Entry 8VES (electron microscopy, 3.22 A resolution); this record covers chains E and F of the 7 polymer chains in the assembly.

== Chain E (and F) ==
Name: Endoribonuclease YicC
Organism: Escherichia coli
Notes: EC 3.1.26.-; chain F of this document is another copy of the same molecule, construct and numbering; everything in this record applies to it too
UniProt: P23839 (YICC_ECOLI); numbering as in UniProt (aligned over 1-287)
Amino-acid sequence (289 residues; each row starts with the number of its first residue; numbers below 1 keep their minus sign (Gly-1 is residue -1)):
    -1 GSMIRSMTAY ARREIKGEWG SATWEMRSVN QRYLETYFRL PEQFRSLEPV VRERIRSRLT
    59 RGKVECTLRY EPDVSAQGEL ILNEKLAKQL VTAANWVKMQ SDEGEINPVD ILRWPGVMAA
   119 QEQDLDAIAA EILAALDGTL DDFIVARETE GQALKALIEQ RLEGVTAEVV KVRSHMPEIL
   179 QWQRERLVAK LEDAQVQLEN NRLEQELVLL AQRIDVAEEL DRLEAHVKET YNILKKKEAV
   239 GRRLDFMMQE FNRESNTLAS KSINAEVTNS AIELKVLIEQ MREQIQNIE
Not modelled in the structure: -1 to 0 (chain F: -1 to 0, 193-200)
Differences from the reference sequence: expression tag (-1 to 0)

== Interface between chain E and chain F ==
Contacting residue pairs - 87 pairs, chain E then chain F:
  Tyr8(E) - Arg43(F)  hydrogen bond (side chain-backbone)
  Tyr8(E) - Ser44(F)
  Tyr8(E) - Pro47(F)
  Glu23(E) - Arg43(F)
  Arg25(E) - Glu46(F)  salt bridge
  Val27(E) - Arg50(F)
  Arg37(E) - Arg43(F)
  Arg67(E) - Glu40(F)  salt bridge
  Val72(E) - Leu84(F)  hydrophobic
  Ser73(E) - Lys83(F)  hydrogen bond (backbone-side chain)
  Ser73(E) - Leu84(F)
  Ser73(E) - Gln87(F)
  Ala74(E) - Lys83(F)
  Ala74(E) - Gln87(F)
  Gly76(E) - Gln87(F)  hydrogen bond (backbone-side chain)
  Leu78(E) - Gln87(F)
  Leu78(E) - Leu88(F)  hydrophobic
  Glu82(E) - Trp94(F)
  Ala85(E) - Trp94(F)  hydrophobic
  Lys86(E) - Trp94(F)
  Lys86(E) - Gln98(F)
  Lys96(E) - Glu101(F)  salt bridge
  Gly102(E) - Glu101(F)
  Glu103(E) - Glu101(F)
  Glu103(E) - Gly102(F)  hydrogen bond (side chain-backbone)
  Ile104(E) - Glu101(F)  hydrogen bond (backbone-side chain)
  Ile104(E) - Gly102(F)
  Asn105(E) - Glu103(F)
  Pro106(E) - Ala92(F)
  Pro106(E) - Lys96(F)
  Pro106(E) - Glu103(F)
  Val107(E) - Ile104(F)  hydrophobic
  Val107(E) - Asp108(F)
  Ile109(E) - Val95(F)  hydrophobic
  Leu110(E) - Ala91(F)
  Leu110(E) - Ala92(F)
  Leu110(E) - Val95(F)  hydrophobic
  Leu110(E) - Trp112(F)
  Arg111(E) - Asp108(F)  salt bridge
  Met116(E) - Trp112(F)  hydrophobic
  Trp180(E) - Gln210(F)
  Gln181(E) - Gln210(F)
  Arg184(E) - Ala209(F)  hydrogen bond (side chain-backbone)
  Arg184(E) - Arg211(F)
  Arg184(E) - Ile212(F)
  Arg184(E) - Asp213(F)  salt bridge
  Arg184(E) - Glu216(F)  salt bridge
  Leu185(E) - Ala209(F)  hydrophobic
  Lys188(E) - Leu185(F)
  Lys188(E) - Ala209(F)  hydrogen bond (side chain-backbone)
  Lys188(E) - Arg211(F)  hydrogen bond (side chain-backbone)
  Leu189(E) - Leu189(F)  hydrophobic
  Ala192(E) - Leu185(F)  hydrophobic
  Ala192(E) - Leu189(F)  hydrophobic
  Val194(E) - Leu189(F)
  Leu196(E) - Leu201(F)  hydrophobic
  Arg200(E) - Glu202(F)  salt bridge
  Arg200(E) - Gln203(F)
  Glu204(E) - Glu202(F)
  Glu204(E) - Gln203(F)
  Glu204(E) - Val206(F)
  Leu205(E) - Val206(F)  hydrophobic
  Leu208(E) - Val206(F)  hydrophobic
  Leu208(E) - Leu207(F)  hydrophobic
  Arg211(E) - Leu207(F)
  Ile212(E) - Gln210(F)
  Ala257(E) - Glu248(F)
  Ala257(E) - Arg251(F)
  Ile261(E) - Gln210(F)
  Ile261(E) - Glu216(F)
  Thr266(E) - Glu248(F)
  Ile270(E) - Phe244(F)  hydrophobic
  Ile270(E) - Met245(F)  hydrophobic
  Ile270(E) - Glu248(F)
  Glu271(E) - Arg241(F)  salt bridge
  Lys273(E) - Phe244(F)
  Lys273(E) - Glu248(F)  salt bridge
  Val274(E) - Arg241(F)
  Val274(E) - Phe244(F)  hydrophobic
  Glu277(E) - Arg30(F)  salt bridge
  Glu277(E) - Tyr31(F)  hydrogen bond
  Glu277(E) - Arg240(F)
  Arg280(E) - Arg30(F)
  Arg280(E) - Tyr31(F)  hydrogen bond
  Glu281(E) - Tyr31(F)
  Glu281(E) - Thr58(F)
  Gln284(E) - Tyr31(F)
Also at the interface, not in a pair above, chain E (61 interface residues in all): Thr6, Arg10, Leu80, Val89, Asp191, Glu197, Leu201, Ser258, Ser260, Asn285
Also at the interface, not in a pair above, chain F (54 interface residues in all): Leu32, Arg54, Ser99, Pro113, Arg182, Val186, Leu205, Leu208, Arg220, His224

== In short ==
The interface between chain E and chain F involves 61 residues on one side and 54 on the other; the contacts
include 10 hydrogen bonds and 10 salt bridges. Polar contacts include Arg25(E)-Glu46(F), Arg67(E)-Glu40(F) and
Lys96(E)-Glu101(F).
Both chains are Endoribonuclease YicC (Escherichia coli). Entry 8VES (Structure of YicC endoribonuclease bound
to an RNA substrate) was determined by electron microscopy together with 8VER from the same study.
